3POS - chain A; structure by X-ray diffraction, 1.65 A resolution.

== Chain A ==
Molecule: Calreticulin
From: Homo sapiens
Notes: fragment: Globular domain, and 302-368 linked with GSG
UniProtKB: P27797 (CALR_HUMAN); numbering as in UniProt; present here: 18-202, 302-368
Sequence (265 residues; numbered 10 to 368; 94 numbers in that range are skipped by the numbering (no residue carries them; nothing is unmodelled there); the number before each row is that of its first residue):
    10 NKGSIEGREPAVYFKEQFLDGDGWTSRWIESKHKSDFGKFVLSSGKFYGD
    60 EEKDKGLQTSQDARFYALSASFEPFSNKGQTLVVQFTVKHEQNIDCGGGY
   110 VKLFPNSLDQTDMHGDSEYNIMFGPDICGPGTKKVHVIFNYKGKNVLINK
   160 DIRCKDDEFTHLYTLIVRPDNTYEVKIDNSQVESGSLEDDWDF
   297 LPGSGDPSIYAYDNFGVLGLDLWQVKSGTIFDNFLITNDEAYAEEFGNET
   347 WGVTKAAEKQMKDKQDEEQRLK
Not modelled in the structure: 10-11, 14-17, 297-302, 365-368
Construct notes: expression tag (10-17); linker (299-301)
Disulfide bonds: Cys105-Cys137
Bound ions: Ca2+: Gln26, Lys62, Lys64, Asp328
Curated features (UniProtKB/Swiss-Prot):
  - binding site (Ca(2+)): Gln26, Lys62, Lys64, Asp328
  - binding site (an alpha-D-glucoside): Tyr109, Lys111, Tyr128, Asp135, Asp317
  - modified residue: Lys48 (N6-acetyllysine), Lys64 (N6-(2-hydroxyisobutyryl)lysine), Lys159 (N6-acetyllysine)
  - glycosylation: Asn344 (N-linked (GlcNAc...) asparagine)
Reported in the primary citation:
  - Ca2+ coordination: Gln26, Lys62, Lys64, Asp328
  - interface residues: Phe74, Cys105, Gly106, Met131, Asp135, Cys137, Trp319
  - self-association interface (contacts with another copy of this molecule); pairs are residue here / residue on that copy: Val50-Pro139 (hydrophobic contact), Ser69-Lys142 (backbone contact)

== Summary ==
Gln26, Lys62, Lys64 and Asp328 form the Ca2+ site. From UniProt: 4 Ca2+-binding residues and 5
alpha-D-glucoside-binding residues. From the paper: interface residues Phe74, Cys105 and Gly106 among others;
Ca2+ coordination by Gln26, Lys62 and Lys64 among others.
Chain A is Calreticulin (Homo sapiens); the structure, Crystal structure of the globular domain of human
calreticulin, was determined by X-ray diffraction together with 3POW from the same study.
